6OVY - chains D and H of the 9 polymer chains in the assembly; structure by X-ray diffraction, 3.00 A resolution.

[Chain D]
Name: DNA-directed RNA polymerase subunit beta'
Organism: Thermus thermophilus
Notes: EC 2.7.7.6
Reference sequence: Q8RQE8 (RPOC_THET8); residue numbers follow UniProt; this construct covers 1-1524
Chain sequence (1524 residues; row label = number of the first residue in the row):
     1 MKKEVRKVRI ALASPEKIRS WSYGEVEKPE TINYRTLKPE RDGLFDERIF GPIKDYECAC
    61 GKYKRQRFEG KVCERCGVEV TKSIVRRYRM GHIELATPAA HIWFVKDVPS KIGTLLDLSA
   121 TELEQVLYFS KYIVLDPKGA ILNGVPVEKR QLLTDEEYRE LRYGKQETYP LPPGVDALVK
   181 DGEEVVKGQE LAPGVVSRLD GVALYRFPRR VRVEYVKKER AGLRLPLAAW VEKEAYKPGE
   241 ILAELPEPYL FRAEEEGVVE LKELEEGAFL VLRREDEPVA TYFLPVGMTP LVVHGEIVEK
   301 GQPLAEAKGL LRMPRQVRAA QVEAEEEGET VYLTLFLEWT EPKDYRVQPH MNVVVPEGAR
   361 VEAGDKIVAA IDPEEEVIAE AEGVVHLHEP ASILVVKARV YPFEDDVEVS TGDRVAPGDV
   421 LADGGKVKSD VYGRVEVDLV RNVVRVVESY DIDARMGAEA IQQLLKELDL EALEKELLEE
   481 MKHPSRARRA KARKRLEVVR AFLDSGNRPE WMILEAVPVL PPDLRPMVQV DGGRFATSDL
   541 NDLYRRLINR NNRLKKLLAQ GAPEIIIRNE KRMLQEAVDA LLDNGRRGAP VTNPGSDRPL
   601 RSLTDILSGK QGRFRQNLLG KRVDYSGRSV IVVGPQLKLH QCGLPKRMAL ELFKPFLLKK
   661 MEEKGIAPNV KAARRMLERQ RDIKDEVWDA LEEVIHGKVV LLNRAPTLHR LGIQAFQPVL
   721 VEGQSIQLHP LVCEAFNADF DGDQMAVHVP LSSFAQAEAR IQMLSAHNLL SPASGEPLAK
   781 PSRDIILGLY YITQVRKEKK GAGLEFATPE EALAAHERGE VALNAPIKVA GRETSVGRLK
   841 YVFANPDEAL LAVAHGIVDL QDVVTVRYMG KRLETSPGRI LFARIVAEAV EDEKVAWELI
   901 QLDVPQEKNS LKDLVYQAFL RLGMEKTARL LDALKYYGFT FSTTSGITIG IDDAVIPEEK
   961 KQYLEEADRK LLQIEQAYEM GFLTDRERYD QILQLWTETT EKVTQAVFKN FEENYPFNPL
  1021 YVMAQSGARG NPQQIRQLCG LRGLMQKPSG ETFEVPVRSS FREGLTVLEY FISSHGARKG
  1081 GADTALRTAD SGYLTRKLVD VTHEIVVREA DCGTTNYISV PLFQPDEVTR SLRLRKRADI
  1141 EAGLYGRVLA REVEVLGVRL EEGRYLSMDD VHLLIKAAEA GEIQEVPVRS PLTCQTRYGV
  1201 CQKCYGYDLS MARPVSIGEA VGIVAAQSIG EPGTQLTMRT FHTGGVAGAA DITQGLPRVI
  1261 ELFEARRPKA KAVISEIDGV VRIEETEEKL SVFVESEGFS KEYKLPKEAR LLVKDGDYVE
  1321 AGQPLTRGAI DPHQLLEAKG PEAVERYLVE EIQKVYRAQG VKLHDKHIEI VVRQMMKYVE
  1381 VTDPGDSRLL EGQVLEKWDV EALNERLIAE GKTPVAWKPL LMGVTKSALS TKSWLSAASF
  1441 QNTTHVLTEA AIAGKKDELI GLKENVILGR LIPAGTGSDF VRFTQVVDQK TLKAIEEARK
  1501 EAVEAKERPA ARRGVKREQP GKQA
Not modelled in the structure: 1-3, 1239-1252, 1503-1524
Bound ions: Zn2+ site 1: Cys-58, Cys-60, Cys-73, Cys-76; Mg2+: Asp-739, Asp-741, Asp-743 (shared with 1 residue of chain I); Zn2+ site 2: Cys-1112, Cys-1194, Cys-1201, Cys-1204

[Chain H]
Molecule: 27-nt DNA strand
Sequence (27 nucleotides; row label = number of the first residue in the row; note: 2 numbers in that range are skipped by the numbering (no residue carries them; nothing is unmodelled there)):
     1 TATAATGGG
    12 AGCTGGCTCT GATGCAGG
Not modelled in the structure: 12-18, 26-29

[Chain D / chain H interface]
Contacting residue pairs (4; chain D residue first):
  Pro-109(D) / DG25(H)  phosphate contact
  Arg-1266(D) / DG22(H)  sugar contact
  Arg-1266(D) / DA23(H)  phosphate contact
  Lys-1426(D) / DT24(H)  salt bridge to the phosphate
Other interface residues (no listed pair), chain D (5 interface residues in all): Val-108, Lys-494

[In short]
Chain D and chain H form an interface of 5 and 4 residues respectively, with 1 salt bridge. Its one
salt-bridged contact is Lys-1426(D)/DT24(H). The Zn2+ site 1 is built by Cys-58(D), Cys-60(D), Cys-73(D) and
Cys-76(D).
Here chain D is DNA-directed RNA polymerase subunit beta' (Thermus thermophilus) and chain H is a 27-nt DNA
strand. Entry 6OVY (X-ray crystal structure of a bacterial reiterative transcription complex of pyrG promoter
variant -1C) was determined by X-ray diffraction, deposited together with 6OVR, 6OW3, 6OY5, 6OY6, 6OY7, 6P70
and 6P71.
